PDB entry 6SZK | X-ray diffraction, 1.20 A resolution | chains SSS and LLL of the 4 polymer chains in the assembly

[Chain SSS]
Protein: Hydrogenase-2 small chain
Organism: Escherichia coli (strain K12)
Notes: EC 1.12.99.6
UniProt: P69741 (MBHT_ECOLI); residues -1 to 290 here correspond to UniProt positions 39-330 (UniProt number = residue number + 40)
Amino-acid sequence (298 residues; each row starts with the number of its first residue; numbers below 1 keep their minus sign (Met-1 is residue -1)):
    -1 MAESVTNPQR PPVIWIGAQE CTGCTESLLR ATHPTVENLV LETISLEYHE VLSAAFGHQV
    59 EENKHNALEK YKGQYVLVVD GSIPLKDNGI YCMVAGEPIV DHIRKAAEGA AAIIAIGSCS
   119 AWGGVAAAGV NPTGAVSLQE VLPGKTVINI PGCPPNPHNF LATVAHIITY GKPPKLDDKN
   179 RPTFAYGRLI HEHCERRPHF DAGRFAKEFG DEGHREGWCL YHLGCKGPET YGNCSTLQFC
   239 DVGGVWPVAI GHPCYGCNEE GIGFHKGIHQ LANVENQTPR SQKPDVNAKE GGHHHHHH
Not modelled in the structure: -1 to 5, 274-296
Construct notes: expression tag (291-296)
Curated features (UniProtKB/Swiss-Prot):
  - binding site ([4Fe-4S] cluster): Cys19, Cys22, Cys117, Cys151, His189, Cys192, Cys217, Cys223
  - binding site ([3Fe-4S] cluster): Cys232, Cys252, Cys255

[Chain LLL]
Protein: Hydrogenase-2 large chain
Organism: Escherichia coli 908519
UniProt: V0V766 (V0V766_ECOLX); residues 1-567 here = UniProt positions 1-567
Amino-acid sequence (567 residues; numbered 1 to 567; the number before each row is that of its first residue):
     1 MSQRITIDPV TRIEGHLRID CEIENGVVSK AWASGTMWRG MEEIVKNRDP RDAWMIVQRI
    61 CGVCTTTHAL SSVRAAESAL NIDVPVNAQY IRNIILAAHT THDHIVHFYQ LSALDWVDIT
   121 SALQADPTKA SEMLKGVSTW HLNSPEEFTK VQNKIKDLVA SGQLGIFANG YWGHPAMKLP
   181 PEVNLIAVAH YLQALECQRD ANRVVALLGG KTPHIQNLAV GGVANPINLD GLGVLNLERL
   241 MYIKSFIDKL SDFVEQVYKV DTAVIAAFYP EWLTRGKGAV NYLSVPEFPT DSKNGSFLFP
   301 GGYIENADLS SYRPITSHSD EYLIKGIQES AKHSWYKDEA PQAPWEGTTI PAYDGWSDDG
   361 KYSWVKSPTF YGKTVEVGPL ANMLVKLAAG RESTQNKLNE IVAIYQKLTG NTLEVAQLHS
   421 TLGRIIGRTV HCCELQDILQ NQYSALITNI GKGDHTTFVK PNIPATGEFK GVGFLEAPKG
   481 MLSHWMVIKD GIISNYQAVV PSTWNSGPRN FNDDVGPYEQ SLVGTPVADP NKPLEVVRTI
   541 HSFDPCMACA VHVVDADGNE VVSVKVL
Not modelled in the structure: 1, 553-567
Construct notes: engineered mutation Lys479 (Arg in V0V766)

[How chain SSS and chain LLL interact]
Contacting residue pairs (171; chain SSS residue first):
  Gln7(SSS) - Ser161(LLL)  hydrogen bond (side chain-backbone)
  Gln7(SSS) - Gln163(LLL)
  Arg8(SSS) - Leu158(LLL)
  Arg8(SSS) - Ser161(LLL)  hydrogen bond
  Arg8(SSS) - Gln163(LLL)  hydrogen bond (backbone-side chain)
  Gly15(SSS) - His16(LLL)  hydrogen bond (backbone-side chain)
  Ala16(SSS) - His16(LLL)  hydrogen bond (backbone-side chain)
  Ala16(SSS) - Met37(LLL)
  Gln17(SSS) - Met37(LLL)
  Gln17(SSS) - Trp38(LLL)  hydrogen bond (side chain-backbone)
  Gln17(SSS) - Arg39(LLL)
  Glu18(SSS) - Glu14(LLL)
  Glu18(SSS) - His16(LLL)  salt bridge
  Glu18(SSS) - Met37(LLL)
  Cys19(SSS) - Glu14(LLL)
  Cys19(SSS) - Arg39(LLL)
  Cys19(SSS) - Arg59(LLL)
  Cys19(SSS) - Cys61(LLL)
  Cys19(SSS) - Gly62(LLL)  hydrogen bond (backbone-backbone)
  Cys19(SSS) - Val63(LLL)
  Cys19(SSS) - His214(LLL)
  Thr20(SSS) - Glu14(LLL)  hydrogen bond
  Thr20(SSS) - Val63(LLL)
  Gly21(SSS) - Gly62(LLL)
  Gly21(SSS) - Pro213(LLL)
  Glu24(SSS) - Gly62(LLL)
  Glu24(SSS) - Val63(LLL)
  Glu24(SSS) - His102(LLL)  salt bridge
  Glu24(SSS) - Pro213(LLL)
  Ser25(SSS) - Pro213(LLL)
  Leu27(SSS) - Val106(LLL)  hydrophobic
  Leu27(SSS) - Gln198(LLL)  hydrogen bond (backbone-side chain)
  Leu27(SSS) - Arg199(LLL)
  Arg28(SSS) - His102(LLL)
  Arg28(SSS) - Asn202(LLL)
  Arg28(SSS) - Thr212(LLL)  hydrogen bond
  Arg28(SSS) - Pro213(LLL)
  Ala29(SSS) - Arg199(LLL)
  Thr30(SSS) - Arg203(LLL)
  Thr33(SSS) - Arg199(LLL)
  Glu35(SSS) - Leu192(LLL)
  Glu35(SSS) - Leu195(LLL)
  Glu35(SSS) - Arg199(LLL)  salt bridge
  Ser43(SSS) - Gln163(LLL)
  Leu44(SSS) - Gly165(LLL)
  Leu44(SSS) - Ile166(LLL)  hydrogen bond (backbone-backbone)
  Glu48(SSS) - Pro9(LLL)
  Glu48(SSS) - Thr11(LLL)
  Glu48(SSS) - Arg12(LLL)  hydrogen bond (backbone-backbone)
  Val49(SSS) - Arg12(LLL)
  Val49(SSS) - Leu111(LLL)
  Leu50(SSS) - Arg12(LLL)
  Leu50(SSS) - Ile166(LLL)  hydrophobic
  Ser51(SSS) - Thr11(LLL)  hydrogen bond (backbone-side chain)
  Ser51(SSS) - Arg12(LLL)  hydrogen bond (backbone-side chain)
  Ser51(SSS) - Ile166(LLL)
  Ala52(SSS) - Arg12(LLL)  hydrogen bond (backbone-side chain)
  Ala52(SSS) - Ile166(LLL)  hydrogen bond (backbone-backbone)
  Ala52(SSS) - Tyr171(LLL)
  Ala53(SSS) - Thr11(LLL)  hydrogen bond (backbone-side chain)
  Ala53(SSS) - Ala168(LLL)
  Ala53(SSS) - Asn169(LLL)
  Ala53(SSS) - Tyr171(LLL)
  Phe54(SSS) - Ile7(LLL)  hydrophobic
  Phe54(SSS) - Pro9(LLL)
  Phe54(SSS) - Thr11(LLL)
  Phe54(SSS) - Tyr171(LLL)  hydrogen bond (backbone-side chain)
  Phe54(SSS) - Pro533(LLL)
  Phe54(SSS) - Leu534(LLL)
  Phe54(SSS) - Val537(LLL)  hydrophobic
  Gly55(SSS) - Asp8(LLL)
  Gly55(SSS) - Pro9(LLL)  hydrogen bond (backbone-backbone)
  His56(SSS) - Thr6(LLL)  hydrogen bond (side chain-backbone)
  Gln57(SSS) - Asn169(LLL)
  Gln57(SSS) - Tyr171(LLL)  hydrogen bond
  Gln57(SSS) - Asn531(LLL)  hydrogen bond (side chain-backbone)
  Gln57(SSS) - Lys532(LLL)
  Val58(SSS) - Pro9(LLL)  hydrophobic
  Glu59(SSS) - Pro9(LLL)
  Glu60(SSS) - Asn169(LLL)
  Asn61(SSS) - Ala168(LLL)
  Asn61(SSS) - Asn169(LLL)  hydrogen bond
  Tyr69(SSS) - Gln163(LLL)  hydrogen bond
  Ile88(SSS) - Tyr353(LLL)  hydrophobic
  Tyr89(SSS) - Thr36(LLL)
  Tyr89(SSS) - Met37(LLL)
  Tyr89(SSS) - Trp38(LLL)  hydrogen bond (backbone-backbone)
  Tyr89(SSS) - Trp364(LLL)  hydrophobic
  Cys90(SSS) - His16(LLL)
  Cys90(SSS) - Thr36(LLL)
  Cys90(SSS) - Met37(LLL)  hydrophobic
  Met91(SSS) - Thr36(LLL)  hydrogen bond (backbone-side chain)
  Val92(SSS) - Asp8(LLL)
  Val92(SSS) - His16(LLL)
  Ala93(SSS) - Asp8(LLL)  hydrogen bond (backbone-side chain)
  Gly94(SSS) - Asp8(LLL)
  Val123(SSS) - Ile44(LLL)
  Val123(SSS) - Ile56(LLL)  hydrophobic
  Val123(SSS) - Arg59(LLL)
  Ala124(SSS) - Ile44(LLL)
  Ala126(SSS) - Ile44(LLL)
  Ala126(SSS) - Arg48(LLL)
  Gly127(SSS) - Arg48(LLL)
  Val128(SSS) - Glu43(LLL)
  Pro130(SSS) - Trp38(LLL)  hydrophobic
  Pro130(SSS) - Arg39(LLL)
  Pro130(SSS) - Gly40(LLL)
  Pro130(SSS) - Ile44(LLL)
  Thr131(SSS) - Trp38(LLL)
  Thr131(SSS) - Arg39(LLL)
  Cys151(SSS) - Arg59(LLL)  hydrogen bond (backbone-side chain)
  Cys151(SSS) - Lys211(LLL)
  Cys151(SSS) - His214(LLL)
  Pro152(SSS) - Pro213(LLL)
  Pro152(SSS) - His214(LLL)
  Arg194(SSS) - Gly233(LLL)  hydrogen bond (side chain-backbone)
  Glu206(SSS) - Lys460(LLL)  salt bridge
  Phe207(SSS) - Ala219(LLL)  hydrophobic
  Phe207(SSS) - Ala224(LLL)  hydrophobic
  Phe207(SSS) - Phe458(LLL)
  His212(SSS) - Ala224(LLL)  hydrogen bond (side chain-backbone)
  His212(SSS) - Pro226(LLL)
  His212(SSS) - Val234(LLL)
  Arg213(SSS) - Pro226(LLL)
  Arg213(SSS) - Ile227(LLL)  hydrogen bond (side chain-backbone)
  Arg213(SSS) - Asn228(LLL)  hydrogen bond (backbone-side chain)
  Arg213(SSS) - Val234(LLL)
  Arg213(SSS) - His455(LLL)
  Glu214(SSS) - Asn228(LLL)
  Glu214(SSS) - Leu232(LLL)
  Gly215(SSS) - Val234(LLL)
  Phe237(SSS) - Lys211(LLL)
  Cys238(SSS) - Ala206(LLL)  hydrophobic
  Cys238(SSS) - Thr212(LLL)
  Val240(SSS) - Arg203(LLL)
  Val240(SSS) - Tyr242(LLL)  hydrogen bond (backbone-side chain)
  Gly241(SSS) - Arg239(LLL)  hydrogen bond (backbone-side chain)
  Val243(SSS) - Ala206(LLL)
  Val243(SSS) - Leu207(LLL)  hydrophobic
  Val243(SSS) - Gly210(LLL)
  Val243(SSS) - Lys211(LLL)
  Trp244(SSS) - Gly210(LLL)
  Pro245(SSS) - Gly210(LLL)
  Pro245(SSS) - Lys211(LLL)
  Pro245(SSS) - Gln216(LLL)
  Ala247(SSS) - Gly233(LLL)
  Ile248(SSS) - Leu207(LLL)
  Ile248(SSS) - Leu208(LLL)
  Ile248(SSS) - Gly210(LLL)
  Ile248(SSS) - Asn217(LLL)
  Ile248(SSS) - Ala224(LLL)
  Ile248(SSS) - Asn225(LLL)
  Ile248(SSS) - Pro226(LLL)
  Gly249(SSS) - Ala224(LLL)
  His250(SSS) - Trp54(LLL)
  His250(SSS) - Gln216(LLL)
  His250(SSS) - Leu218(LLL)
  His250(SSS) - Ala224(LLL)
  Pro251(SSS) - Gln216(LLL)  hydrogen bond (backbone-side chain)
  Tyr253(SSS) - Met55(LLL)  hydrophobic
  Tyr253(SSS) - Ile56(LLL)
  Tyr253(SSS) - Gln216(LLL)
  Phe262(SSS) - Arg48(LLL)  hydrogen bond (backbone-side chain)
  Phe262(SSS) - Met55(LLL)
  Phe262(SSS) - Arg59(LLL)
  Gly265(SSS) - Asp52(LLL)
  Ile266(SSS) - Arg51(LLL)
  Ile266(SSS) - Asp52(LLL)  hydrogen bond (backbone-side chain)
  Ile266(SSS) - Trp54(LLL)
  Ile266(SSS) - Met55(LLL)  hydrophobic
  His267(SSS) - Arg51(LLL)
Interface residues without a listed pair, chain SSS (84 interface residues in all): Val34, Leu39, Glu45, Tyr46, His47, Lys68, Gly208, Gly242, Cys252, His263
Interface residues without a listed pair, chain LLL (91 interface residues in all): Ile13, Gly15, Met41, Ile60, Thr65, Gln110, Leu114, Gly162, Phe167, Gly170, Trp172, Gly209, Val223, Phe246, Pro351, Thr457, Ala548

[Summary]
84 residues of chain SSS face 91 of chain LLL across their interface, with 37 hydrogen bonds and 4 salt
bridges. Polar pairs include Glu18(SSS)-His16(LLL), Glu24(SSS)-His102(LLL) and Glu35(SSS)-Arg199(LLL). From
UniProt: 8 [4Fe-4S] cluster-binding residues and 3 [3Fe-4S] cluster-binding residues on chain SSS.
Here chain SSS is Hydrogenase-2 small chain (Escherichia coli (strain K12)) and chain LLL is Hydrogenase-2
large chain (Escherichia coli 908519). Entry 6SZK (Hydrogenase-2 variant R479K - hydrogen reduced form treated
with CO) was determined by X-ray diffraction.
